Entry 4MN4 (X-ray diffraction, 2.30 A resolution); this record covers chains A and C of the 4 polymer chains in the assembly.

# Chain A
Molecule: DNA topoisomerase 4 subunit A
From: Escherichia coli
Notes: EC 5.99.1.3; fragment: C-terminal domain
Reference sequence: P0AFI2 (PARC_ECOLI); residue numbers follow UniProt; this construct covers 497-752
Chain sequence (259 residues; numbered 494 to 752; the number before each row is that of its first residue):
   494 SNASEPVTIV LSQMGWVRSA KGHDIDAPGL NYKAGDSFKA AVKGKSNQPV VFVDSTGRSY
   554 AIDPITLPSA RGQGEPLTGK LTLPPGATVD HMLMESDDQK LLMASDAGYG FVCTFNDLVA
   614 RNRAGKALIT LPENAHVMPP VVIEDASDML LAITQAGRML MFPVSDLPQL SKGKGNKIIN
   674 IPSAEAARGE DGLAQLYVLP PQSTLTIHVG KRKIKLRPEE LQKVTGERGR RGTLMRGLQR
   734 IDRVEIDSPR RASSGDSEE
Disordered / not traced: 494-496, 743-752
Sequence notes: expression tag (494-496)
Modified positions: Mse507, Mse585, Mse587, Mse596, Mse631, Mse642, Mse652, Mse654, Mse728 (selenomethionine; parent Met)
Reported in the primary citation:
  - mutagenesis - R705D/R729D: decreased binding to DNA
  - mutagenesis - R705D/R729D (2-fold): decreased binding to 42-mer duplex oligonucleotide
  - mutagenesis - R705D/R729D: increased catalytic activity on negatively supercoiled DNA
  - mutagenesis - G725D: decreased expression

# Chain C
Molecule: Chromosome partition protein MukB
From: Escherichia coli
Notes: fragment: hinge domain
Reference sequence: P22523 (MUKB_ECOLI); residue numbers follow UniProt; this construct covers 645-804
Chain sequence (163 residues; row label = number of the first residue in the row):
   642 SNAERDEVGA RKNAVDEEIE RLSQPGGSED QRLNALAERF GGVLLSEIYD DVSLEDAPYF
   702 SALYGPSRHA IVVPDLSQVT EHLEGLTDCP EDLYLIEGDP QSFDDSVFSV DELEKAVVVK
   762 IADRQWRYSR FPEVPLFGRA ARESRIESLH AEREVLSERF ATL
Disordered / not traced: 642, 668-670
Sequence notes: expression tag (642-644)
UniProt features mapped onto this chain:
  - mutagenesis: Glu688 (E688A: Does not rescue a ts-mutant of MukB), Asp692 (D692A: Does not rescue a ts-mutant of MukB; less binding of ParC)

# Chain A / chain C interface
Contacting residue pairs (26; chain A residue first):
  His701(A) with Ser743(C)
  Lys704(A) with Glu688(C), hydrogen bond (side chain-backbone); Ile689(C); Asp691(C), salt bridge; Pro741(C); Gln742(C); Ser743(C); Phe744(C), hydrogen bond (backbone-backbone)
  Arg705(A) with Ile689(C); Tyr690(C); Asp692(C), salt bridge; Val693(C); Phe744(C); Asp746(C), salt bridge
  Lys706(A) with Ser743(C); Phe744(C), hydrogen bond (backbone-backbone); Asp745(C); Asp746(C), hydrogen bond (backbone-backbone)
  Ile707(A) with Asp746(C)
  Arg729(A) with Glu696(C), salt bridge; Asp697(C), salt bridge; Tyr700(C); Phe701(C); Glu753(C), salt bridge
  Gly730(A) with Asp697(C), hydrogen bond (backbone-side chain); Phe701(C)
Interface residues without a listed pair, chain A (10 interface residues in all): Val702, Gly703, Gln732
Interface residues without a listed pair, chain C (19 interface residues in all): Ser694, Phe772
Interface features reported in the paper:
  - pairs named by the authors: Lys704(A)-Glu688(C), Lys704(A)-Asp691(C), Arg705(A)-Asp692(C), Arg705(A)-Asp746(C), Lys706(A)-Asp745(C), Arg729(A)-Glu696(C) (salt bridge), Arg729(A)-Asp697(C) (salt bridge), Arg729(A)-Glu753(C) (salt bridge), Phe701(C)-Arg705(A) (cation-pi contact), Phe701(C)-Arg729(A) (cation-pi contact)
  - hot spots on chain A (mutagenesis) - R705D/R729D: abolished binding to Chromosome partition protein MukB (chain C)
  - hot spots on chain C (mutagenesis) - D692F: decreased binding to DNA topoisomerase 4 subunit A (chain A)
  - hot spots on chain C (mutagenesis) - D692F/D746R/E753R: abolished binding to DNA topoisomerase 4 subunit A (chain A)

# Overview
10 residues of chain A face 19 of chain C across their interface; the contacts include 5 hydrogen bonds and 6
salt bridges. Polar contacts include Lys704(A)-Asp691(C), Arg705(A)-Asp692(C) and Arg705(A)-Asp746(C). The
authors report contacts between Lys704(A) and Glu688(C), Lys704(A) and Asp691(C) and Arg705(A) and Asp692(C)
among others; salt bridges between Arg729(A) and Glu696(C), Arg729(A) and Asp697(C) and Arg729(A) and
Glu753(C); cation-pi contacts between Phe701(C) and Arg705(A) and Phe701(C) and Arg729(A). The paper reports
that R705D/R729D of chain A reduce binding to DNA; R705D/R729D of chain A reduce binding to 42-mer duplex
oligonucleotide; 4 substitutions were tested in all.
Chain A is DNA topoisomerase 4 subunit A and chain C is Chromosome partition protein MukB, both from
Escherichia coli; the structure, Structural Basis for the MukB-topoisomerase IV Interaction, was determined by
X-ray diffraction.
